PDB entry 6FBU | X-ray diffraction, 2.00 A resolution | chains A and C of the 3 polymer chains in the assembly

Chain A:
Name: Endonuclease 8
From: Escherichia coli
Notes: EC 3.2.2.-, 4.2.99.18
UniProt: P50465 (END8_ECOLI); residues 1-262 here correspond to UniProt positions 2-263 (UniProt number = residue number + 1)
Sequence (262 residues; row label = number of the first residue in the row):
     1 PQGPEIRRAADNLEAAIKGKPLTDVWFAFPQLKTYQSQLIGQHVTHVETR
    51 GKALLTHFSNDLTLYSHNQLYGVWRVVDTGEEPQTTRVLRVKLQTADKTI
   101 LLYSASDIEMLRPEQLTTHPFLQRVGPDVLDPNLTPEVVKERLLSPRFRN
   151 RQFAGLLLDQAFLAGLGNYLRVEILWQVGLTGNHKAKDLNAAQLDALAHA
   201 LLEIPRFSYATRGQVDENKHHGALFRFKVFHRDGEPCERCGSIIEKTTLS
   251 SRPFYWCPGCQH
Disordered / not traced: 215-222
Differences from the reference sequence: engineered mutation Gln2 (Glu3 in P50465), Thr34 (Pro35 in P50465), Arg112 (Thr113 in P50465)
Bound ions: Zn2+: Cys237, Cys240, Cys257, Cys260

Chain C:
Molecule: 13-nt DNA strand
Sequence (13 nucleotides; row label = number of the first residue in the row):
   421 CCAGGAXGAAGCC
Modified positions: PED (pentane-3,4-diol-5-phosphate) at position 427

Chain A / chain C interface:
Pairs across the interface (26):
  Pro1(A) - PED_427(C)  sugar contact
  Pro1(A) - DG428(C)  sugar contact
  Gln2(A) - PED_427(C)  hydrogen bond to the sugar
  Gln2(A) - DG428(C)  phosphate contact
  Lys52(A) - DG428(C)  salt bridge to the phosphate
  Lys52(A) - DA429(C)  salt bridge to the phosphate
  His67(A) - DG428(C)  hydrogen bond to the phosphate
  His67(A) - DA429(C)  salt bridge to the phosphate
  Gln69(A) - DG428(C)  base contact
  Leu70(A) - DA426(C)  base contact
  Leu70(A) - DG428(C)  phosphate contact
  Phe121(A) - DA429(C)  phosphate contact
  Phe121(A) - DA430(C)  phosphate contact
  Arg124(A) - DA429(C)  sugar contact
  Arg124(A) - DA430(C)  salt bridge to the phosphate
  Gln160(A) - DA429(C)  phosphate contact
  Gly167(A) - DG428(C)  phosphate contact
  Asn168(A) - PED_427(C)  base contact
  Asn168(A) - DG428(C)  hydrogen bond to the phosphate
  Tyr169(A) - PED_427(C)  hydrogen bond to the sugar
  Phe230(A) - PED_427(C)  base contact
  Lys246(A) - DA426(C)  phosphate contact
  Arg252(A) - PED_427(C)  hydrogen bond to the phosphate
  Arg252(A) - DG428(C)  salt bridge to the phosphate
  Pro253(A) - DA426(C)  phosphate contact
  Pro253(A) - PED_427(C)  base contact
Other interface residues (no listed pair), chain A (18 interface residues in all): Leu158, Leu166

Summary:
The interface between chain A and chain C involves 18 residues on one side and 5 on the other, with 5 hydrogen
bonds and 5 salt bridges. Polar pairs include Gln2(A)-PED_427(C), Tyr169(A)-PED_427(C) and His67(A)-DG428(C).
Cys237(A), Cys240(A), Cys257(A) and Cys260(A) form the Zn2+ site.
Chain A is Endonuclease 8 (Escherichia coli) and chain C is a 13-nt DNA strand; the structure, Crystal
structure of the DNA repair enzyme endonuclease-VIII (Nei) from E. coli (E2Q) in complex with ..., was
determined by X-ray diffraction.
